PDB entry 4LBY | X-ray diffraction, 2.69 A resolution | chain A

Chain A:
Molecule: Elongation factor Tu-A
Organism: Thermus thermophilus
UniProtKB: P60338 (EFTU1_THETH); residues 2-405 here correspond to UniProt positions 3-406 (UniProt number = residue number + 1)
Sequence (404 residues; row label = number of the first residue in the row):
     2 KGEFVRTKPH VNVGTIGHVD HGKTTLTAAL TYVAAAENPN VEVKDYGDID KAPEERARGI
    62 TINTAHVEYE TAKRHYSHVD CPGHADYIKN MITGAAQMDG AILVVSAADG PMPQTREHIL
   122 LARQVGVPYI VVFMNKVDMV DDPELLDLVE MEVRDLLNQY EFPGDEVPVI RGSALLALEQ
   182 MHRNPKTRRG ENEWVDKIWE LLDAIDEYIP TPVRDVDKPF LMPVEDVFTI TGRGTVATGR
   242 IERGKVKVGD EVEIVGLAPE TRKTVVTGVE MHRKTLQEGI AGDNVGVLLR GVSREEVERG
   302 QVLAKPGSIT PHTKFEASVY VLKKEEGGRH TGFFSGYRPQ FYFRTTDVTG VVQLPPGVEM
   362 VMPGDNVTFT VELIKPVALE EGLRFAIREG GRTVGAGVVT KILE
Disordered / not traced: 2-4
Differences from the reference sequence: conflict Lys264 (Arg265 in P60338)
Swiss-Prot annotation at these positions:
  - region: Gly18 to Thr25 (G1), Gly60 to Asn64 (G2), Asp81 to Gly84 (G3), Asn136 to Asp139 (G4), Ser174 to Leu176 (G5)
  - binding site (GTP): Gly18 to Thr25, Asp81 to His85, Asn136 to Asp139
  - binding site (Mg(2+)): Thr25
  - modified residue: Thr394 (Phosphothreonine)
Metal / ion sites: Mg2+: Thr25, Thr62 (together with GMP-PNP)
Small-molecule neighbours: GMP-PNP (GNP; phosphoaminophosphonic acid-guanylate ester): His19, Val20, Asp21, His22, Gly23, Lys24, Thr25, Thr26, Tyr47, Ile61, Thr62, Cys82, Pro83, Gly84, His85, Asn136, Lys137, Asp139, Met140, Ser174, Ala175, Leu176

Summary:
Ligands of chain A: GMP-PNP. Thr25 and Thr62 coordinate Mg2+. From UniProt: 17 GTP-binding residues and
Mg2+-binding residue Thr25.
Chain A is Elongation factor Tu-A (Thermus thermophilus); the structure, Identifying ligand binding hot spots
in proteins using brominated fragments, was determined by X-ray diffraction (same publication as 4H9G, 4LBV,
4LBW, 4LBZ and 4LC0).
